Entry 5NPF (X-ray diffraction, 1.38 A resolution); this record covers chain A.

[Chain A]
Name: Glucosylceramidase
Source organism: Thermoanaerobacterium xylanolyticum
Notes: EC 3.2.1.45
UniProtKB: F6BL85 (F6BL85_THEXL); numbering as in UniProt (aligned over 19-806)
Chain sequence (798 residues; each row starts with the number of its first residue):
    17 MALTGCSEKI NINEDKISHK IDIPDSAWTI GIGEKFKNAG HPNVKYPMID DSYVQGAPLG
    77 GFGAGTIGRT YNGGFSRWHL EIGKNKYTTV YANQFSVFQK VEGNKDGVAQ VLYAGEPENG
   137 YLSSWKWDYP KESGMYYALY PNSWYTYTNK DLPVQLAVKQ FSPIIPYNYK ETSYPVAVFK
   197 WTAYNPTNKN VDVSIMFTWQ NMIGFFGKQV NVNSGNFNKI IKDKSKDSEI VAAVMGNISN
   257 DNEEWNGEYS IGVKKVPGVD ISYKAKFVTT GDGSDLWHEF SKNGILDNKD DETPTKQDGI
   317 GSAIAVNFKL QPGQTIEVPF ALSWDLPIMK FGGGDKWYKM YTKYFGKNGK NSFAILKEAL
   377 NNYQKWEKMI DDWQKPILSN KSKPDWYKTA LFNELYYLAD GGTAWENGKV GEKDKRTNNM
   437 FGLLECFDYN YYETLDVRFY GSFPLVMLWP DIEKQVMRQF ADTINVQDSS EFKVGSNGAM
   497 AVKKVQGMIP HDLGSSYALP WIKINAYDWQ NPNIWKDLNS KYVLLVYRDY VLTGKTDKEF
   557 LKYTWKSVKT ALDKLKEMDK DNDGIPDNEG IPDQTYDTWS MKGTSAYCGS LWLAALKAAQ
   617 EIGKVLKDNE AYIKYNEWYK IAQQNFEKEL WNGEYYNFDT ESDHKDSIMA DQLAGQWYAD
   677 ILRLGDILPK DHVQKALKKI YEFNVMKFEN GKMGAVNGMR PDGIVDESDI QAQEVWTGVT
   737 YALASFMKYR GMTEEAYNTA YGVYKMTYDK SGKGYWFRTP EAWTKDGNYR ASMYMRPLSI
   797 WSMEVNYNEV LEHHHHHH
Not modelled in the structure: 17-30, 134-135, 242-244, 429-431, 802-814
Construct notes: initiating methionine (17); expression tag (18, 807-814)
Metal / ion sites: Ca2+: D575, D577, D579, I581, D583
Ligand contacts: 945 ([(1R,2R,3R,4S,5R)-2-(hydroxymethyl)-3,4,5,6-tetrakis(oxidanyl)cyclohexyl] hydrogen sulfate): E441, Y445, Y447, T450, D452, V453, H507, Y523, W525, W531, T591, D593, Q727, W732, E777, R786, Y790, R792
Reported in the primary citation:
  - catalytic residues: E441, D593
  - binding site for 945: E441

[Overview]
Chain A binds compound 945. The Ca2+ site is built by D575, D577, D579, I581 and D583. The paper reports
catalytic residues E441 and D593; a binding site for 945 at E441.
Chain A is Glucosylceramidase (Thermoanaerobacterium xylanolyticum); the structure, Crystal structure of
txGH116 (beta-glucosidase from Thermoanaerobacterium xylolyticum) in complex with beta Cyclophellitol
Cyclosulfate probe ME594, was determined by X-ray diffraction (same publication as 5NPB, 5NPC, 5NPD, 5NPE and
5O0S).
